Entry 8WLA (electron microscopy, 3.40 A resolution); this record covers chains A and B.

[Chain A]
Name: GTP-binding protein RHO1
Organism: Saccharomyces cerevisiae
UniProt: P06780 (RHO1_YEAST); residue numbers follow UniProt; this construct covers 1-209
Sequence (209 residues; row label = number of the first residue in the row):
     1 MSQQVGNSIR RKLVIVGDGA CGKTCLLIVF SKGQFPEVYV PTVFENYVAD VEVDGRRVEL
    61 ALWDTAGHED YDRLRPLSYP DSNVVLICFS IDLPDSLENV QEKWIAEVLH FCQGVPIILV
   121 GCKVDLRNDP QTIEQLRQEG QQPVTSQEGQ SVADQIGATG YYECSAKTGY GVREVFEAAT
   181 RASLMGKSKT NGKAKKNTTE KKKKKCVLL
Not modelled in the structure: 1-8, 187-209
Sequence notes: engineered mutation H68 (Gln in P06780)
Swiss-Prot annotation at these positions:
  - motif: Y39 to Y47 (Effector region)
  - binding site (GTP): G17 to T24, C122 to D125
  - modified residue: S2 (N-acetylserine), C206 (Cysteine methyl ester)
  - lipidation: C206 (S-geranylgeranyl cysteine)
  - mutagenesis: G22 (G22A: Abolishes GTP-binding), T24 (T24N: Abolishes GTP-binding), T42 (T42A: Impairs interaction with targets), V43 (V43T: Temperature sensitive growth defect), F44 (F44Y: Temperature sensitive growth defect), E45 (E45I: Temperature sensitive growth defect; E45V: In RHO1-2; temperature sensitive, fails to activate PKC1), L60 (L60P: In RHO1-3; temperature sensitive, severely decreases beta-1,3-glucan synthase activation), D70 (D70G: In RHO1-10; temperature sensitive, severely decreases beta-1,3-glucan synthase activation; when associated with P-165), E102 (E102K: In RHO1-11; temperature sensitive, severely decreases beta-1,3-glucan synthase activation; when associated with E-166), W104 (W104R: In RHO1-4; temperature sensitive, severely decreases beta-1,3-glucan synthase activation), G121 (G121C: In RHO1-5; temperature sensitive, fails to activate PCK1), S165 (S165P: In RHO1-10; temperature sensitive, severely decreases beta-1,3-glucan synthase activation; when associated with G-69), 1 further mutagenesis entry in UniProt
What the authors report for this chain:
  - mutagenesis - Q68H: increased catalytic activity with 1,3-beta-glucan synthase component FKS1 (chain B)
  - mutagenesis - R10A, E98A, E102A, Q113A: abolished catalytic activity with 1,3-beta-glucan synthase component FKS1 (chain B)
  - mutagenesis - C206A, C206S: decreased binding to 1,3-beta-glucan synthase component FKS1 (chain B)

[Chain B]
Name: 1,3-beta-glucan synthase component FKS1
Organism: Saccharomyces cerevisiae
Notes: EC 2.4.1.34
UniProt: P38631 (FKS1_YEAST); residue numbers follow UniProt; this construct covers 1-1876
Sequence (1876 residues; numbered 1 to 1876; the number before each row is that of its first residue):
     1 MNTDQQPYQG QTDYTQGPGN GQSQEQDYDQ YGQPLYPSQA DGYYDPNVAA GTEADMYGQQ
    61 PPNESYDQDY TNGEYYGQPP NMAAQDGENF SDFSSYGPPG TPGYDSYGGQ YTASQMSYGE
   121 PNSSGTSTPI YGNYDPNAIA MALPNEPYPA WTADSQSPVS IEQIEDIFID LTNRLGFQRD
   181 SMRNMFDHFM VLLDSRSSRM SPDQALLSLH ADYIGGDTAN YKKWYFAAQL DMDDEIGFRN
   241 MSLGKLSRKA RKAKKKNKKA MEEANPEDTE ETLNKIEGDN SLEAADFRWK AKMNQLSPLE
   301 RVRHIALYLL CWGEANQVRF TAECLCFIYK CALDYLDSPL CQQRQEPMPE GDFLNRVITP
   361 IYHFIRNQVY EIVDGRFVKR ERDHNKIVGY DDLNQLFWYP EGIAKIVLED GTKLIELPLE
   421 ERYLRLGDVV WDDVFFKTYK ETRTWLHLVT NFNRIWVMHI SIFWMYFAYN SPTFYTHNYQ
   481 QLVDNQPLAA YKWASCALGG TVASLIQIVA TLCEWSFVPR KWAGAQHLSR RFWFLCIIFG
   541 INLGPIIFVF AYDKDTVYST AAHVVAAVMF FVAVATIIFF SIMPLGGLFT SYMKKSTRRY
   601 VASQTFTAAF APLHGLDRWM SYLVWVTVFA AKYSESYYFL VLSLRDPIRI LSTTAMRCTG
   661 EYWWGAVLCK VQPKIVLGLV IATDFILFFL DTYLWYIIVN TIFSVGKSFY LGISILTPWR
   721 NIFTRLPKRI YSKILATTDM EIKYKPKVLI SQVWNAIIIS MYREHLLAID HVQKLLYHQV
   781 PSEIEGKRTL RAPTFFVSQD DNNFETEFFP RDSEAERRIS FFAQSLSTPI PEPLPVDNMP
   841 TFTVLTPHYA ERILLSLREI IREDDQFSRV TLLEYLKQLH PVEWECFVKD TKILAEETAA
   901 YEGNENEAEK EDALKSQIDD LPFYCIGFKS AAPEYTLRTR IWASLRSQTL YRTISGFMNY
   961 SRAIKLLYRV ENPEIVQMFG GNAEGLEREL EKMARRKFKF LVSMQRLAKF KPHELENAEF
  1021 LLRAYPDLQI AYLDEEPPLT EGEEPRIYSA LIDGHCEILD NGRRRPKFRV QLSGNPILGD
  1081 GKSDNQNHAL IFYRGEYIQL IDANQDNYLE ECLKIRSVLA EFEELNVEQV NPYAPGLRYE
  1141 EQTTNHPVAI VGAREYIFSE NSGVLGDVAA GKEQTFGTLF ARTLSQIGGK LHYGHPDFIN
  1201 ATFMTTRGGV SKAQKGLHLN EDIYAGMNAM LRGGRIKHCE YYQCGKGRDL GFGTILNFTT
  1261 KIGAGMGEQM LSREYYYLGT QLPVDRFLTF YYAHPGFHLN NLFIQLSLQM FMLTLVNLSS
  1321 LAHESIMCIY DRNKPKTDVL VPIGCYNFQP AVDWVRRYTL SIFIVFWIAF VPIVVQELIE
  1381 RGLWKATQRF FCHLLSLSPM FEVFAGQIYS SALLSDLAIG GARYISTGRG FATSRIPFSI
  1441 LYSRFAGSAI YMGARSMLML LFGTVAHWQA PLLWFWASLS SLIFAPFVFN PHQFAWEDFF
  1501 LDYRDYIRWL SRGNNQYHRN SWIGYVRMSR ARITGFKRKL VGDESEKAAG DASRAHRTNL
  1561 IMAEIIPCAI YAAGCFIAFT FINAQTGVKT TDDDRVNSVL RIIICTLAPI AVNLGVLFFC
  1621 MGMSCCSGPL FGMCCKKTGS VMAGIAHGVA VIVHIAFFIV MWVLESFNFV RMLIGVVTCI
  1681 QCQRLIFHCM TALMLTREFK NDHANTAFWT GKWYGKGMGY MAWTQPSREL TAKVIELSEF
  1741 AADFVLGHVI LICQLPLIII PKIDKFHSIM LFWLKPSRQI RPPIYSLKQT RLRKRMVKKY
  1801 CSLYFLVLAI FAGCIIGPAV ASAKIHKHIG DSLDGVVHNL FQPINTTNND TGSQMSTYQS
  1861 HYYTHTPSLK TWSTIK
Not modelled in the structure: 1-143, 245-279, 479-487, 800-804, 907-924, 1156-1175, 1191-1194, 1216-1220, 1248-1266, 1385-1435, 1535-1554, 1630-1639, 1697-1723, 1859-1876
Disulfides: C658-C669, C1328-C1345
Swiss-Prot annotation at these positions:
  - modified residue (Phosphothreonine): T269, T272
  - cross-link (Glycyl lysine isopeptide (Lys-Gly)): K259 (interchain with G-Cter in ubiquitin), K275 (interchain with G-Cter in ubiquitin), K386 (interchain with G-Cter in ubiquitin), K910 (interchain with G-Cter in ubiquitin), K915 (interchain with G-Cter in ubiquitin), K1539 (interchain with G-Cter in ubiquitin), K1547 (interchain with G-Cter in ubiquitin)
  - mutagenesis: E146 (E146V: In 1132; temperature-sensitive mutant; no gross alteration in beta-glucan content of cells; when associated with N-329; N-335 and DEL-GSC2), V302 (V302N: In 1082; temperature-sensitive mutant; no gross alteration in beta-glucan content of cells; when associated with DEL-GSC2), Y329 (Y329N: In 1132; temperature-sensitive mutant; no gross alteration in beta-glucan content of cells; when associated with V-146; N-335 and DEL-GSC2), Y335 (Y335N: In 1132; temperature-sensitive mutant; no gross alteration in beta-glucan content of cells; when associated with V-146; N-329 and DEL-GSC2), N470 (N470K: In ACR79-5; selectively resistant to antibiotic arborcandin C), T605 (T605I: In 1093; temperature-sensitive mutant; higher beta-glucan content of cells; when associated with T-761 and DEL-GSC2), L642 (L642S: In ACR1A3; selectively resistant to antibiotic arborcandin C), I713 (I713L: In 1163; temperature-sensitive mutant; no gross alteration in beta-glucan content of cells; when associated with V-722 and DEL-GSC2), I722 (I722V: In 1163; temperature-sensitive mutant; no gross alteration in beta-glucan content of cells; when associated with L-713 and DEL-GSC2), M761 (M761T: In 1093; temperature-sensitive mutant; higher beta-glucan content of cells; when associated with I-605 and DEL-GSC2), A823 (A823V: In 1104; temperature-sensitive mutant; lower beta-glucan content of cells; when associated with E-920 and DEL-GSC2), T828 (T828A: In 1014; temperature-sensitive mutant; no gross alteration in beta-glucan content of cells; partially K1 killer toxin-sensitive; when associated with DEL-GSC2), 16 further mutagenesis entries in UniProt
What the authors report for this chain:
  - catalytic residues: E851, K1082, D1102, N1104, K1246 (proposed by the authors, not directly observed)
  - mutagenesis - E851A, K1082A, N1104A: decreased growth
  - mutagenesis - R1094A, R1094A/E1096A: decreased growth in response to FK506-containing plates

[Chain A / chain B interface]
Residue-residue contacts (21; chain A residue first):
  R10(A) - R862(B)
  R10(A) - E863(B)  salt bridge
  V38(A) - R376(B)
  Y39(A) - R376(B)  hydrogen bond (backbone-side chain)
  V40(A) - R376(B)
  P41(A) - R376(B)
  F44(A) - K1011(B)  hydrogen bond (backbone-side chain)
  E45(A) - K1011(B)
  R73(A) - Y849(B)  hydrogen bond (side chain-backbone)
  R73(A) - A850(B)
  R73(A) - E851(B)  salt bridge
  L74(A) - A850(B)  hydrophobic
  D81(A) - R862(B)  salt bridge
  E98(A) - Q1516(B)
  E98(A) - Y1517(B)
  E98(A) - H1518(B)  salt bridge
  N99(A) - R1519(B)  hydrogen bond
  E102(A) - Y1517(B)
  E102(A) - H1518(B)  salt bridge
  E102(A) - R1519(B)  salt bridge
  K103(A) - R1519(B)
Also at the interface, not in a pair above, chain A (16 interface residues in all): W63, Q113
Also at the interface, not in a pair above, chain B (14 interface residues in all): R869, R1006, K1009
From the paper, about this interface:
  - interface residues, chain A: R10(A), D81(A), F89(A), E98(A), E102(A), Q113(A)
  - hot spots on chain A (mutagenesis) - R10A, D81A, E98A, E102A, Q113A: decreased binding to 1,3-beta-glucan synthase component FKS1 (chain B)
  - interface residues, chain B: S1511(B), Q1516(B), H1518(B), R1519(B)

[In short]
16 residues of chain A face 14 of chain B across their interface, with 4 hydrogen bonds and 6 salt bridges.
Polar pairs include R10(A)-E863(B), R73(A)-E851(B) and D81(A)-R862(B). From the paper: catalytic residues
E851(B), K1082(B) and D1102(B) among others; C206A, C206S and R10A of chain A, among others, reduce binding to
1,3-beta-glucan synthase component FKS1 (chain B); 13 substitutions were tested in all.
Chain A is GTP-binding protein RHO1 and chain B is 1,3-beta-glucan synthase component FKS1, both from
Saccharomyces cerevisiae; the structure, Cryo-EM structure of the beta-1,3-glucan synthase FKS1-Rho1 complex,
was determined by electron microscopy (same publication as 8WL6).
